9C2T - chains B and S of the 7 polymer chains in the assembly; structure by electron microscopy, 3.10 A resolution.

[Chain B]
Name: Capsid protein 2
Organism: Human parvovirus B19
Reference sequence: Q784T0 (Q784T0_PAVHB); numbering as in UniProt (aligned over 2-554)
Sequence (553 residues; each row starts with the number of its first residue):
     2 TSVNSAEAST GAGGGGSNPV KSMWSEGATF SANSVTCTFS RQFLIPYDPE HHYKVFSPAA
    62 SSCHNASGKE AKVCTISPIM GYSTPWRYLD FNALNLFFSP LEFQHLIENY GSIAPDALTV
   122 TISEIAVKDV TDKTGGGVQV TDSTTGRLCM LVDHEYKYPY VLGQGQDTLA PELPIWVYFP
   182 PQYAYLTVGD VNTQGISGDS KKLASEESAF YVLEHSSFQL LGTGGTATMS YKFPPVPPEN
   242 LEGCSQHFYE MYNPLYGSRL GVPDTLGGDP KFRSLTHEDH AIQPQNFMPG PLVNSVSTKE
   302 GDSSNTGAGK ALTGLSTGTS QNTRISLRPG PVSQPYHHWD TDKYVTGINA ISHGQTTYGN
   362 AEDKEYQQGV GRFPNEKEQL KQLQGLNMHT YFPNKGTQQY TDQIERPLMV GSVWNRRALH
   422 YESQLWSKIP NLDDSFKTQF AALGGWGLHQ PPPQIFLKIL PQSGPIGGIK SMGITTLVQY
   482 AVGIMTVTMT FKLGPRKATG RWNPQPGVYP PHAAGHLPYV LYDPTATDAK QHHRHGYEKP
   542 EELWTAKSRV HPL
Disordered / not traced: 63-72, 303-311, 359-368, 395-401

[Chain S]
Name: Alpha-1-antichymotrypsin His-Pro-less
Organism: Homo sapiens
Reference sequence: P01011 (AACT_HUMAN); residues 48-422 here = UniProt positions 48-422
Sequence (375 residues; each row starts with the number of its first residue):
    48 GLASANVDFA FSLYKQLVLK APDKNVIFSP LSISTALAFL SLGAHNTTLT EILKGLKFNL
   108 TETSEAEIHQ SFQHLLRTLN QSSDELQLSM GNAMFVKEQL SLLDRFTEDA KRLYGSEAFA
   168 TDFQDSAAAK KLINDYVKNG TRGKITDLIK DLDSQTMMVL VNYIFFKAKW EMPFDPQDTH
   228 QSRFYLSKKK WVMVPMMSLH HLTIPYFRDE ELSCTVVELK YTGNASALFI LPDQDKMEEV
   288 EAMLLPETLK RWRDSLEFRE IGELYLPKFS ISRDYNLNDI LLQLGIEEAF TSKADLSGIT
   348 GARNLAVSQV VHKAVLDVFE EGTEASAATA VKITLLSALV ETRTIVRFNR PFLMIIVPTD
   408 TQNIFFMSKV TNPKQ
Disordered / not traced: 374-389
Swiss-Prot annotation at these positions:
  - DNA-binding region: Lys-235 to Lys-237
  - region: Gly-369 to Arg-394 (RCL), Thr-381 to Thr-389 (O-glycosylated at one site)
  - site: Leu-383, Ser-384 (Reactive bond)
  - glycosylation (N-linked (GlcNAc...) asparagine): Asn-93, Asn-106, Asn-127, Asn-186, Asn-271
  - natural variant: Leu-78 (L78P: In Bochum-1), Pro-252 (P252A: In Bonn-1), Met-401 (M401V: Found in patients with occlusive-cerebrovascular disease; uncertain significance)

[Interface between chain B and chain S]
Pairs across the interface (7; chain B residue first):
  Asn-193(B) with Lys-71(S), hydrogen bond
  Thr-194(B) with Lys-71(S)
  Gly-196(B) with Lys-67(S)
  Ile-197(B) with Lys-67(S); Tyr-322(S), hydrophobic; Asn-323(S); Ile-327(S), hydrophobic
Also at the interface, not in a pair above, chain S (7 interface residues in all): Leu-64, Leu-324

[In short]
Chain B and chain S form an interface of 4 and 7 residues respectively; the contacts include 1 hydrogen bond.
The hydrogen-bonded pair is Asn-193(B)/Lys-71(S). UniProt lists a DNA-binding region on chain S.
Chain B is Capsid protein 2 (Human parvovirus B19) and chain S is Alpha-1-antichymotrypsin His-Pro-less (Homo
sapiens); the structure, Infectious B19V capsid, was determined by electron microscopy (same publication as
9C4N, 9C27, 9C4F and 9D7K).
